8Y3X - chains D and E of the 5 polymer chains in the assembly; structure by electron microscopy, 3.11 A resolution.

[Chain D]
Molecule: Cell division protein FtsX
From: Escherichia coli
UniProt: P0AC30 (FTSX_ECOLI); residues 11-362 here correspond to UniProt positions 1-352 (UniProt number = residue number - 10)
Chain sequence (352 residues; row label = number of the first residue in the row):
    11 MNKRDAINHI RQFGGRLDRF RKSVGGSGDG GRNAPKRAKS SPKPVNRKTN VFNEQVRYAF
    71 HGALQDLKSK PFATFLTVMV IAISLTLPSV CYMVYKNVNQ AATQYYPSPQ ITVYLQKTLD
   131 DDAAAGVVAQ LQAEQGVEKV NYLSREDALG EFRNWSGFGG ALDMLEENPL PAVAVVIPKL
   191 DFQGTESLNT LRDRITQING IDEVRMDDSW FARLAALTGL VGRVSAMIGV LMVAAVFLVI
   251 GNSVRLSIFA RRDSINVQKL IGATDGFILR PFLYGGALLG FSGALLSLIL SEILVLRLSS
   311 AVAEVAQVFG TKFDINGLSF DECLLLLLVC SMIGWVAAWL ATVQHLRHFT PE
Unresolved in the structure: 11-62, 362

[Chain E]
Molecule: Murein hydrolase activator EnvC
From: Escherichia coli
UniProt: P37690 (ENVC_ECOLI); residue numbers follow UniProt; this construct covers 1-419
Chain sequence (419 residues; each row starts with the number of its first residue):
     1 MTRAVKPRRF AIRPIIYASV LSAGVLLCAF SAHADERDQL KSIQADIAAK ERAVRQKQQQ
    61 RASLLAQLKK QEEAISEATR KLRETQNTLN QLNKQIDEMN ASIAKLEQQK AAQERSLAAQ
   121 LDAAFRQGEH TGIQLILSGE ESQRGQRLQA YFGYLNQARQ ETIAQLKQTR EEVAMQRAEL
   181 EEKQSEQQTL LYEQRAQQAK LTQALNERKK TLAGLESSIQ QGQQQLSELR ANESRLRNSI
   241 ARAEAAAKAR AEREAREAQA VRDRQKEATR KGTTYKPTES EKSLMSRTGG LGAPRGQAFW
   301 PVRGPTLHRY GEQLQGELRW KGMVIGASEG TEVKAIADGR VILADWLQGY GLVVVVEHGK
   361 GDMSLYGYNQ SALVSVGSQV RAGQPIALVG SSGGQGRPSL YFEIRRQGQA VNPQPWLGR
Unresolved in the structure: 1-79, 191-419
Swiss-Prot annotation at these positions:
  - mutagenesis: Lys321 (K321A: Retains AmiA and AmiB activation; K321E: Loss of AmiA and AmiB activation; does not complement double envC-nlpD disruption, protein localizes normally), Val324 (V324A: Retains AmiA and AmiB activation; V324E: Loss of AmiA and AmiB activation; does not complement double envC-nlpD disruption, protein localizes normally), Tyr350 (Y350A: Loss of AmiA and AmiB activation; does not complement double envC-nlpD disruption, protein localizes normally), Val353 (V353A: Loss of AmiA and AmiB activation; does not complement double envC-nlpD disruption, protein localizes normally), Tyr366 (Y366H: Partially unstable, loss of AmiA and AmiB activation), Tyr401 (Y401E: Partially unstable, loss of AmiA and AmiB activation; does not complement double envC-nlpD disruption, protein localizes normally), Arg405 (R405H: Loss of activation of amidases; does not complement double envC-nlpD disruption, protein localizes normally)

[Interface between chain D and chain E]
Contacting residue pairs - 5 pairs, chain D then chain E:
  Phe162(D) - Phe125(E)  hydrophobic
  Gly167(D) - Ala124(E)
  Phe168(D) - Gln160(E)
  Phe168(D) - Ile163(E)  hydrophobic
  Pro181(D) - Arg126(E)
Other interface residues (no listed pair), chain D (7 interface residues in all): Tyr115, Leu175, Pro179
Other interface residues (no listed pair), chain E (10 interface residues in all): Glu114, Ala118, Leu135, Asn156, Arg159

[In short]
The interface between chain D and chain E involves 7 residues on one side and 10 on the other. UniProt lists 7
mutagenesis sites on chain E.
Chain D is Cell division protein FtsX and chain E is Murein hydrolase activator EnvC, both from Escherichia
coli; the structure, Cell divisome sPG hydrolysis machinery FtsEX-EnvC, was determined by electron microscopy
(same publication as 8X61).
